PDB entry 5HW0 | X-ray diffraction, 1.70 A resolution | chains A and D of the 4 polymer chains in the assembly

Chain A (and D):
Name: L-asparaginase
Organism: Dickeya chrysanthemi
Notes: EC 3.5.1.1; chain D of this document is another copy of the same molecule, construct and numbering; everything in this record applies to it too
UniProt: P06608 (ASPG_DICCH); residues 2-327 here correspond to UniProt positions 23-348 (UniProt number = residue number + 21)
Amino-acid sequence (328 residues; each row starts with the number of its first residue; numbering starts at 0):
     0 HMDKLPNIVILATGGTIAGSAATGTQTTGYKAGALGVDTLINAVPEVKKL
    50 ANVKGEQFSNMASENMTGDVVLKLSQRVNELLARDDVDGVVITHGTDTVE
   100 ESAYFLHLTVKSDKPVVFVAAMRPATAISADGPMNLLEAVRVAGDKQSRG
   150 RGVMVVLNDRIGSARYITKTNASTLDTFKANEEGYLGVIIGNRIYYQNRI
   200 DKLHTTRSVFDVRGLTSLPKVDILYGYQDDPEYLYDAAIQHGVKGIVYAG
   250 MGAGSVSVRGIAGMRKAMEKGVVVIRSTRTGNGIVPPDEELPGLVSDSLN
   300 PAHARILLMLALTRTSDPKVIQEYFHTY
Disordered / not traced: 0-2, 18-31 (chain D: 0-2)
Differences from the reference sequence: expression tag (0-1)
Residues lining bound ligands: glutamic acid (GLU): Gly14, Thr15, Ile16, Ala61, Ser62, Glu63, His93, Gly94, Thr95, Asp96, Ala120
Reported in the primary citation:
  - conformationally variable residues (order/disorder transition, side-chain flip): Gly14, Thr15, Gly18 to Leu34
  - binding site for glutamic acid: Thr15, Glu63, Thr95, Asp96, Lys168

Chain A / chain D interface:
Residue-residue contacts (33; chain A residue first):
  Glu45(A) - Ile127(D)
  Arg122(A) - Met133(D)
  Arg122(A) - Asp158(D)  salt bridge
  Ile127(A) - Glu45(D)
  Ile127(A) - Pro132(D)  hydrophobic
  Ile127(A) - Met133(D)
  Ile127(A) - Leu136(D)  hydrophobic
  Ser128(A) - Ala129(D)  hydrogen bond (side chain-backbone)
  Ser128(A) - Asp130(D)
  Ser128(A) - Pro132(D)
  Ser128(A) - Met133(D)  hydrogen bond (side chain-backbone)
  Ala129(A) - Ser128(D)  hydrogen bond (backbone-side chain)
  Asp130(A) - Ser128(D)
  Pro132(A) - Ile127(D)  hydrophobic
  Pro132(A) - Ser128(D)
  Met133(A) - Arg122(D)
  Met133(A) - Ile127(D)
  Met133(A) - Ser128(D)  hydrogen bond (backbone-side chain)
  Leu136(A) - Ile127(D)  hydrophobic
  Asn157(A) - Leu174(D)
  Asn157(A) - Asp175(D)  hydrogen bond
  Asp158(A) - Arg122(D)  salt bridge
  Arg159(A) - Thr173(D)
  Arg159(A) - Asp175(D)  salt bridge
  Ser172(A) - Ile189(D)
  Thr173(A) - Arg159(D)
  Leu174(A) - Asn157(D)
  Asp175(A) - Asn157(D)  hydrogen bond
  Asp175(A) - Arg159(D)  salt bridge
  Asp175(A) - Asp175(D)
  Ile189(A) - Ser172(D)
  Gly190(A) - Thr26(D)
  Asn191(A) - Thr24(D)  hydrogen bond (side chain-backbone)
Also at the interface, not in a pair above, chain A (22 interface residues in all): Gly131, Glu137, Lys178
Also at the interface, not in a pair above, chain D (24 interface residues in all): Gln25, Thr27, Gly131, Glu137, Lys178

Summary:
22 residues of chain A and 24 residues of chain D are in contact; the contacts include 7 hydrogen bonds and 4
salt bridges. Among the polar pairs are Arg122(A)-Asp158(D), Arg159(A)-Asp175(D) and Ser128(A)-Ala129(D). From
the paper: a binding site for glutamic acid at Thr15(A), Glu63(A) and Thr95(A) among others; conformational
variability at Gly14(A), Thr15(A) and Gly18(A).
Chain A and chain D are both L-asparaginase (Dickeya chrysanthemi); the structure, Erwinia chrysanthemi
L-asparaginase + Glutamic acid, was determined by X-ray diffraction together with 5F52 from the same study.
